Entry 7WTL (electron microscopy, 3.30 A resolution); this record covers chains C2 and SW of the 19 polymer chains in the assembly.

# Chain C2
Molecule: 18S rRNA
From: Saccharomyces cerevisiae
Sequence (1800 nucleotides; numbered 1 to 1800; the number before each row is that of its first residue):
     1 UAUCUGGUUGAUCCUGCCAGUAGUCAUAUGCUUGUCUCAAAGAUUAAGCC
    51 AUGCAUGUCUAAGUAUAAGCAAUUUAUACAGUGAAACUGCGAAUGGCUCA
   101 UUAAAUCAGUUAUCGUUUAUUUGAUAGUUCCUUUACUACAUGGUAUAACU
   151 GUGGUAAUUCUAGAGCUAAUACAUGCUUAAAAUCUCGACCCUUUGGAAGA
   201 GAUGUAUUUAUUAGAUAAAAAAUCAAUGUCUUCGGACUCUUUGAUGAUUC
   251 AUAAUAACUUUUCGAAUCGCAUGGCCUUGUGCUGGCGAUGGUUCAUUCAA
   301 AUUUCUGCCCUAUCAACUUUCGAUGGUAGGAUAGUGGCCUACCAUGGUUU
   351 CAACGGGUAACGGGGAAUAAGGGUUCGAUUCCGGAGAGGGAGCCUGAGAA
   401 ACGGCUACCACAUCCAAGGAAGGCAGCAGGCGCGCAAAUUACCCAAUCCU
   451 AAUUCAGGGAGGUAGUGACAAUAAAUAACGAUACAGGGCCCAUUCGGGUC
   501 UUGUAAUUGGAAUGAGUACAAUGUAAAUACCUUAACGAGGAACAAUUGGA
   551 GGGCAAGUCUGGUGCCAGCAGCCGCGGUAAUUCCAGCUCCAAUAGCGUAU
   601 AUUAAAGUUGUUGCAGUUAAAAAGCUCGUAGUUGAACUUUGGGCCCGGUU
   651 GGCCGGUCCGAUUUUUUCGUGUACUGGAUUUCCAACGGGGCCUUUCCUUC
   701 UGGCUAACCUUGAGUCCUUGUGGCUCUUGGCGAACCAGGACUUUUACUUU
   751 GAAAAAAUUAGAGUGUUCAAAGCAGGCGUAUUGCUCGAAUAUAUUAGCAU
   801 GGAAUAAUAGAAUAGGACGUUUGGUUCUAUUUUGUUGGUUUCUAGGACCA
   851 UCGUAAUGAUUAAUAGGGACGGUCGGGGGCAUCAGUAUUCAAUUGUCAGA
   901 GGUGAAAUUCUUGGAUUUAUUGAAGACUAACUACUGCGAAAGCAUUUGCC
   951 AAGGACGUUUUCAUUAAUCAAGAACGAAAGUUAGGGGAUCGAAGAUGAUC
  1001 AGAUACCGUCGUAGUCUUAACCAUAAACUAUGCCGACUAGGGAUCGGGUG
  1051 GUGUUUUUUUAAUGACCCACUCGGCACCUUACGAGAAAUCAAAGUCUUUG
  1101 GGUUCUGGGGGGAGUAUGGUCGCAAGGCUGAAACUUAAAGGAAUUGACGG
  1151 AAGGGCACCACCAGGAGUGGAGCCUGCGGCUUAAUUUGACUCAACACGGG
  1201 GAAACUCACCAGGUCCAGACACAAUAAGGAUUGACAGAUUGAGAGCUCUU
  1251 UCUUGAUUUUGUGGGUGGUGGUGCAUGGCCGUUCUUAGUUGGUGGAGUGA
  1301 UUUGUCUGCUUAAUUGCGAUAACGAACGAGACCUUAACCUACUAAAUAGU
  1351 GGUGCUAGCAUUUGCUGGUUAUCCACUUCUUAGAGGGACUAUCGGUUUCA
  1401 AGCCGAUGGAAGUUUGAGGCAAUAACAGGUCUGUGAUGCCCUUAGACGUU
  1451 CUGGGCCGCACGCGCGCUACACUGACGGAGCCAGCGAGUCUAACCUUGGC
  1501 CGAGAGGUCUUGGUAAUCUUGUGAAACUCCGUCGUGCUGGGGAUAGAGCA
  1551 UUGUAAUUAUUGCUCUUCAACGAGGAAUUCCUAGUAAGCGCAAGUCAUCA
  1601 GCUUGCGUUGAUUACGUCCCUGCCCUUUGUACACACCGCCCGUCGCUAGU
  1651 ACCGAUUGAAUGGCUUAGUGAGGCCUCAGGAUCUGCUUAGAGAAGGGGGC
  1701 AACUCCAUCUCAGAGCGGAGAAUUUGGACAAACUUGGUCAUUUAGAGGAA
  1751 CUAAAAGUCGUAACAAGGUUUCCGUAGGUGAACCUGCGGAAGGAUCAUUA
Disordered / not traced: 73-75, 133-135, 489-498, 605-608, 651-683, 707-732, 1147-1765

# Chain SW
Molecule: 40S ribosomal protein S22-A
From: Saccharomyces cerevisiae
UniProtKB: P0C0W1 (RS22A_YEAST); residue numbers follow UniProt; this construct covers 1-130
Chain sequence (130 residues; each row starts with the number of its first residue):
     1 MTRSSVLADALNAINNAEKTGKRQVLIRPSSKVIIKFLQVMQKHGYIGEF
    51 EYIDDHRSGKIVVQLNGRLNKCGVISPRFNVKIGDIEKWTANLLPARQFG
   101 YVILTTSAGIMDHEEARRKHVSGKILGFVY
Disordered / not traced: 1

# Chain C2 / chain SW interface
Pairs across the interface (81):
  G371(C2) - Lys88(SW)  hydrogen bond to the sugar
  G372(C2) - Lys88(SW)  sugar contact
  U612(C2) - Asn92(SW)  sugar contact
  G634(C2) - Arg3(SW)  sugar contact
  G634(C2) - Ser4(SW)  sugar contact
  A635(C2) - Arg3(SW)  sugar contact
  A635(C2) - Val6(SW)  sugar contact
  A635(C2) - Pro29(SW)  sugar contact
  A636(C2) - Val6(SW)  phosphate contact
  A636(C2) - Ser30(SW)  sugar contact
  A636(C2) - Ser31(SW)  sugar contact
  A636(C2) - Ser58(SW)  sugar contact
  C637(C2) - Ser31(SW)  phosphate contact
  C637(C2) - Lys32(SW)  hydrogen bond to the phosphate
  U638(C2) - Lys32(SW)  salt bridge to the phosphate
  C686(C2) - Arg118(SW)  sugar contact
  G687(C2) - Arg118(SW)  salt bridge to the phosphate
  G687(C2) - Lys119(SW)  phosphate contact
  G688(C2) - Lys119(SW)  salt bridge to the phosphate
  C747(C2) - Asn80(SW)  hydrogen bond to the sugar
  C747(C2) - Lys124(SW)  sugar contact
  U748(C2) - Asn80(SW)  phosphate contact
  U748(C2) - Lys82(SW)  salt bridge to the phosphate
  U748(C2) - Ser122(SW)  hydrogen bond to the sugar
  U749(C2) - Lys82(SW)  phosphate contact
  U749(C2) - Ile83(SW)  hydrogen bond to the phosphate
  U749(C2) - His120(SW)  phosphate contact
  U750(C2) - His120(SW)  salt bridge to the phosphate
  G802(C2) - Ser107(SW)  hydrogen bond to the sugar
  A803(C2) - Ser107(SW)  sugar contact
  A804(C2) - Thr105(SW)  hydrogen bond to the sugar
  A804(C2) - Thr106(SW)  sugar contact
  A804(C2) - Ser107(SW)  base contact
  A804(C2) - Ile110(SW)  sugar contact
  U805(C2) - Arg78(SW)  hydrogen bond to the phosphate
  U805(C2) - Thr105(SW)  hydrogen bond to the sugar
  U805(C2) - Lys124(SW)  base contact
  A806(C2) - Arg78(SW)  salt bridge to the phosphate
  U861(C2) - His56(SW)  hydrogen bond to the sugar
  U861(C2) - Arg57(SW)  base contact
  A862(C2) - His56(SW)  phosphate contact
  A863(C2) - Arg57(SW)  salt bridge to the phosphate
  U864(C2) - Arg28(SW)  salt bridge to the phosphate
  U864(C2) - Arg57(SW)  salt bridge to the phosphate
  U864(C2) - Lys60(SW)  base contact
  A865(C2) - Arg28(SW)  salt bridge to the phosphate
  A966(C2) - Thr2(SW)  sugar contact
  A967(C2) - Thr2(SW)  sugar contact
  C1034(C2) - Thr2(SW)  hydrogen bond to the sugar
  G1035(C2) - Thr2(SW)  hydrogen bond to the sugar
  G1035(C2) - Arg3(SW)  sugar contact
  A1036(C2) - Arg3(SW)  sugar contact
  A1036(C2) - Asp9(SW)  sugar contact
  A1036(C2) - Asn12(SW)  base contact
  C1037(C2) - Asn12(SW)  sugar contact
  C1037(C2) - Asn16(SW)  hydrogen bond to the base
  U1038(C2) - Thr20(SW)  sugar contact
  U1038(C2) - Lys22(SW)  phosphate contact
  A1039(C2) - Lys22(SW)  salt bridge to the phosphate
  G1094(C2) - Asn16(SW)  base contact
  U1095(C2) - Asn12(SW)  hydrogen bond to the base
  U1095(C2) - Asn16(SW)  hydrogen bond to the sugar
  U1095(C2) - Lys19(SW)  hydrogen bond to the phosphate
  C1096(C2) - Lys19(SW)  phosphate contact
  C1096(C2) - Lys71(SW)  salt bridge to the phosphate
  U1098(C2) - Tyr130(SW)  hydrogen bond to the phosphate
  U1099(C2) - Lys71(SW)  salt bridge to the phosphate
  U1099(C2) - Phe128(SW)  phosphate contact
  U1099(C2) - Tyr130(SW)  phosphate contact
  G1100(C2) - Val74(SW)  hydrogen bond to the sugar
  G1100(C2) - Ile75(SW)  sugar contact
  G1100(C2) - Ser76(SW)  hydrogen bond to the sugar
  G1100(C2) - Trp89(SW)  base contact
  G1100(C2) - Leu93(SW)  base contact
  G1101(C2) - Thr2(SW)  base contact
  G1101(C2) - Ser4(SW)  hydrogen bond to the sugar
  G1101(C2) - Ala8(SW)  sugar contact
  G1101(C2) - Ser76(SW)  phosphate contact
  G1102(C2) - Ser4(SW)  sugar contact
  G1102(C2) - Ser76(SW)  phosphate contact
  G1102(C2) - Pro77(SW)  phosphate contact
Other interface residues (no listed pair), chain C2 (46 interface residues in all): U633, A746, U795, G801, C1082
Other interface residues (no listed pair), chain SW (52 interface residues in all): Ser5, Phe79, Val81, Pro95, Ala108, Gly109, Glu115, Gly123

# Summary
The interface between chain C2 and chain SW involves 46 residues on one side and 52 on the other, with 20
hydrogen bonds and 13 salt bridges. Among the polar pairs are C1037(C2)-Asn16(SW), U1095(C2)-Asn12(SW) and
G371(C2)-Lys88(SW).
Here chain C2 is 18S rRNA and chain SW is 40S ribosomal protein S22-A, both from Saccharomyces cerevisiae.
Entry 7WTL (Cryo-EM structure of a yeast pre-40S ribosomal subunit - State Dis-D) was determined by electron
microscopy, deposited together with 7WTM.
